Entry 9H1P (electron microscopy, 3.10 A resolution); this record covers chains A and C of the 24 polymer chains in the assembly.

== Chain A (and C) ==
Molecule: Gag polyprotein
Organism: Human immunodeficiency virus type 1 group M subtype B (isolate NY5)
Notes: chain C of this document is another copy of the same molecule, construct and numbering; everything in this record applies to it too
Reference sequence: P12493 (GAG_HV1N5); residues 2-132 here = UniProt positions 2-132
Chain sequence (131 residues; each row starts with the number of its first residue):
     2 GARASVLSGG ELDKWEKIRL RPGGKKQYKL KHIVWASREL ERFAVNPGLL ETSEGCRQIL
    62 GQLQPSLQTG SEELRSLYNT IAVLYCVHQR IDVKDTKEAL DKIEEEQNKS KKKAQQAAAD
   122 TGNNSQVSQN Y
Unresolved in the structure: 2-4, 109-132
Swiss-Prot annotation at these positions:
  - region: V7 to L31 (Interaction with Gp41), L8 to R43 (Interaction with host CALM1), E12 to I19 (Interaction with host AP3D1), D14 to H33 (Interaction with membrane phosphatidylinositol 4,5-bisphosphate and RNA), E73 to S77 (Interaction with membrane phosphatidylinositol 4,5-bisphosphate)
  - motif: W16 to R22 (Nuclear export signal), K26 to K32 (Nuclear localization signal)
  - site: Y132 (Cleavage)
  - lipidation: G2 (N-myristoyl glycine)
  - mutagenesis: S9 (S9A: Loss of ability to fuse with target cell membranes and infect host cell), S67 (S67A: Loss of ability to fuse with target cell membranes and infect host cell), S72 (S72A: Loss of ability to fuse with target cell membranes and infect host cell), S77 (S77A: Loss of ability to fuse with target cell membranes and infect host cell)
Reported in the primary citation:
  - self-association interface (contacts with another copy of this molecule); pairs are residue here / residue on that copy: K26-E73 (salt bridge), K26-E74, E52-R20 (salt bridge)
  - conformationally variable residues (side-chain flip): K27, R76

== Chain A / chain C interface ==
Contacting residue pairs - 8 pairs, chain A then chain C:
  P66(A) with Q63(C)
  Q69(A) with Q59(C), hydrogen bond
  T70(A) with V46(C); N47(C), hydrogen bond (backbone-backbone); L50(C); Q63(C)
  G71(A) with N47(C)
  S72(A) with A45(C)
Also at the interface, not in a pair above, chain A (7 interface residues in all): F44, L75

== Summary ==
7 residues of chain A face 6 of chain C across their interface; the contacts include 2 hydrogen bonds. Polar
pairs include Q69(A)-Q59(C) and T70(A)-N47(C). Curated annotation (UniProt) lists 4 mutagenesis sites on chain
A. The paper reports conformational variability at K27(A) and R76(A); a self-association interface involving
K26(A) and E52(A).
Chain A and chain C are both Gag polyprotein (Human immunodeficiency virus type 1 group M subtype B (isolate
NY5)); the structure, Mature HIV-1 matrix from MA-SP1 cleavage mutant, was determined by electron microscopy.
